PDB entry 6VQB | electron microscopy, 3.60 A resolution | chains C and F of the 16 polymer chains in the assembly

# Chain C
Name: ATPase H+-transporting V1 subunit A
Source organism: Rattus norvegicus
Reference sequence: D4A133 (D4A133_RAT); numbering as in UniProt (aligned over 1-617)
Sequence (617 residues; row label = number of the first residue in the row):
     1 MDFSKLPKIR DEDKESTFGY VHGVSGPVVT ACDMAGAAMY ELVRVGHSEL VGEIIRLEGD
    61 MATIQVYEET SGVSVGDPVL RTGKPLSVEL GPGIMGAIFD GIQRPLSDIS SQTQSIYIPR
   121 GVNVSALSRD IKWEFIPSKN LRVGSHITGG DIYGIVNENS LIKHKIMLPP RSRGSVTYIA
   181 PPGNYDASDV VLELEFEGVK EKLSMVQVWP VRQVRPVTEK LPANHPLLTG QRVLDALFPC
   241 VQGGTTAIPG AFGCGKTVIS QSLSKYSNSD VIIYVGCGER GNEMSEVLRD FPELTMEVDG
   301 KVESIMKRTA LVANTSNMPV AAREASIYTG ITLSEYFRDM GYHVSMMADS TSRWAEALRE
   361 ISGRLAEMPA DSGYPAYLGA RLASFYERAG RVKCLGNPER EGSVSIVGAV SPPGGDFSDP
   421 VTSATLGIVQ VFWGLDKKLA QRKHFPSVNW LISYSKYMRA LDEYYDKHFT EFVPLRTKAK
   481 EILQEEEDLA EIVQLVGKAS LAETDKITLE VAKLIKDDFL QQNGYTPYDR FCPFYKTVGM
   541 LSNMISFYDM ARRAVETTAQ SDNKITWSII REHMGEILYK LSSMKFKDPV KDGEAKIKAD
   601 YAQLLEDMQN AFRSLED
Unresolved in the structure: 1-16, 617

# Chain F
Name: V-type proton ATPase subunit B, brain isoform
Source organism: Rattus norvegicus
Reference sequence: P62815 (VATB2_RAT); residues 1-511 here = UniProt positions 1-511
Sequence (511 residues; numbered 1 to 511; the number before each row is that of its first residue):
     1 MALRAMRGIV NGAAPELPVP TGGPMAGARE QALAVSRNYL SQPRLTYKTV SGVNGPLVIL
    61 DHVKFPRYAE IVHLTLPDGT KRSGQVLEVS GSKAVVQVFE GTSGIDAKKT SCEFTGDILR
   121 TPVSEDMLGR VFNGSGKPID RGPVVLAEDF LDIMGQPINP QCRIYPEEMI QTGISAIDGM
   181 NSIARGQKIP IFSAAGLPHN EIAAQICRQA GLVKKSKDVV DYSEENFAIV FAAMGVNMET
   241 ARFFKSDFEE NGSMDNVCLF LNLANDPTIE RIITPRLALT TAEFLAYQCE KHVLVILTDM
   301 SSYAEALREV SAAREEVPGR RGFPGYMYTD LATIYERAGR VEGRNGSITQ IPILTMPNDD
   361 ITHPIPDLTG YITEGQIYVD RQLHNRQIYP PINVLPSLSR LMKSAIGEGM TRKDHADVSN
   421 QLYACYAIGK DVQAMKAVVG EEALTSDDLL YLEFLQKFEK NFITQGPYEN RTVYETLDIG
   481 WQLLRIFPKE MLKRIPQSTL SEFYPRDSAK H
Unresolved in the structure: 1-38, 216-224, 507-511
Swiss-Prot annotation at these positions:
  - binding site (ATP): Arg400

# How chain C and chain F interact
Pairs across the interface (94; chain C residue first):
  His22(C) with Val89(F); Ser90(F); Gly91(F), hydrogen bond (backbone-backbone)
  Gly23(C) with Val89(F)
  Val24(C) with Tyr68(F), hydrophobic; Glu88(F); Val89(F), hydrogen bond (backbone-backbone)
  Ser25(C) with Glu88(F); Arg314(F), hydrogen bond (backbone-side chain)
  Gly26(C) with Tyr68(F)
  Glu69(C) with Met154(F)
  Thr70(C) with Tyr68(F)
  Ser71(C) with Tyr68(F); Ala69(F)
  Gly72(C) with Arg67(F), hydrogen bond (backbone-side chain); Tyr68(F), hydrogen bond (backbone-backbone); Ile118(F)
  Val73(C) with Arg67(F); Tyr68(F), hydrogen bond (backbone-backbone)
  Ser74(C) with Pro66(F); Arg67(F)
  Val75(C) with Phe65(F); Pro66(F), hydrogen bond (backbone-backbone); Val89(F); Gly91(F)
  Leu106(C) with Asn159(F), hydrogen bond (backbone-side chain); Gln161(F)
  Ile109(C) with Asn159(F)
  Ser110(C) with Asn159(F); Gln161(F), hydrogen bond
  Ile116(C) with Ile158(F); Asn159(F), hydrogen bond (backbone-backbone); Cys162(F), hydrogen bond (backbone-side chain); Tyr287(F), hydrophobic; Val341(F), hydrophobic; Arg344(F)
  Tyr117(C) with Gln156(F); Pro157(F); Ile158(F), hydrophobic; Glu283(F), hydrogen bond; Tyr287(F)
  Ile118(C) with Gln156(F); Pro157(F), hydrogen bond (backbone-backbone); Asn159(F)
  Arg120(C) with Asp152(F), salt bridge; Gly155(F), hydrogen bond (side chain-backbone); Gln156(F)
  Phe252(C) with Arg400(F)
  Gly278(C) with Tyr328(F)
  Arg280(C) with Gly370(F), hydrogen bond (side chain-backbone); Tyr371(F), hydrogen bond (side chain-backbone); Ile372(F); Thr373(F), hydrogen bond (side chain-backbone); Glu374(F); Arg400(F)
  Gly281(C) with Arg163(F); Glu336(F), hydrogen bond (backbone-side chain)
  Asn282(C) with Arg163(F); Tyr165(F); Pro166(F); Gly186(F), hydrogen bond (side chain-backbone); Gln187(F); Glu374(F), hydrogen bond
  Glu283(C) with Arg400(F), salt bridge
  Ser285(C) with Arg163(F), hydrogen bond (side chain-backbone); Ile164(F); Tyr165(F), hydrogen bond (side chain-backbone)
  Glu286(C) with Tyr165(F)
  Leu288(C) with Pro160(F); Gln161(F)
  Arg289(C) with Tyr165(F)
  Thr315(C) with Pro160(F)
  Ser316(C) with Tyr328(F); Ala332(F); Glu336(F), hydrogen bond
  Asn317(C) with Pro157(F); Ala332(F); Glu336(F)
  Arg323(C) with Tyr328(F); Thr329(F), hydrogen bond
  Ser352(C) with Tyr371(F)
  Arg353(C) with Tyr328(F), hydrogen bond; Tyr371(F), hydrogen bond (side chain-backbone); Ile372(F)
  Glu356(C) with Tyr328(F)
  Arg359(C) with Arg320(F)
  Glu360(C) with Gly325(F); Tyr328(F); Thr329(F)
  Arg364(C) with Tyr326(F); Thr329(F)
  Ser372(C) with Arg320(F), hydrogen bond (backbone-side chain)
  Gly373(C) with Arg320(F)
  Ser411(C) with Tyr371(F)
Also at the interface, not in a pair above, chain C (49 interface residues in all): Ser107, Gln114, Met284, Ala313, Met318, Ser350, Pro413
Also at the interface, not in a pair above, chain F (50 interface residues in all): Leu87, Lys188, Thr333, Asp367, Leu368, Leu398

# In short
49 residues of chain C and 50 residues of chain F are in contact; the contacts include 27 hydrogen bonds and 2
salt bridges. Polar pairs include Arg120(C)-Asp152(F), Glu283(C)-Arg400(F) and Ser25(C)-Arg314(F). UniProt
lists ATP-binding residue Arg400(F) on chain F.
Here chain C is ATPase H+-transporting V1 subunit A and chain F is V-type proton ATPase subunit B, brain
isoform, both from Rattus norvegicus. Entry 6VQB (Mammalian V-ATPase from rat brain soluble V1 region
rotational state 2 with SidK and ADP (from ...) was determined by electron microscopy together with 6VQ9,
6VQA, 6VQI, 6VQJ and 6VQK from the same study.
